PDB entry 3WNE | X-ray diffraction, 1.70 A resolution | chains A and C of the 4 polymer chains in the assembly

Chain A:
Protein: Gag-Pol polyprotein
Source organism: Human immunodeficiency virus type 1
Notes: fragment: Catalytic core domain
UniProt: P12497 (POL_HV1N5); residues 56-212 here correspond to UniProt positions 1203-1359 (UniProt number = residue number + 1147)
Amino-acid sequence (157 residues; row label = number of the first residue in the row):
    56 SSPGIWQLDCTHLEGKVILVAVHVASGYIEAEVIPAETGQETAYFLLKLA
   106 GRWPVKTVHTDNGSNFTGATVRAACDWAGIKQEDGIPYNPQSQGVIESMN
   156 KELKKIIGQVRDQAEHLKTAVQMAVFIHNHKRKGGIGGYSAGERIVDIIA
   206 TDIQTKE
Unresolved in the structure: 139-152, 190-191, 210-212
Construct notes: engineered mutation Ser-56 (Cys1203 in P12497), Gly-123 (Ser1270 in P12497), Ala-124 (Thr1271 in P12497), Arg-127 (Lys1274 in P12497), Asp-131 (Trp1278 in P12497), Asp-139 (Phe1286 in P12497), His-185 (Phe1332 in P12497)
Metal / ion sites: Cd2+ site 1: Cys-65, His-67, Glu-92; Cd2+ site 2: Cys-65, Glu-92, Asp-116
UniProt features mapped onto this chain:
  - binding site (Mg(2+)): Asp-64, Asp-116, Glu-152

Chain C:
Protein: LEDGF peptide
Amino-acid sequence (6 residues; each row starts with the number of its first residue):
     1 PKIDNG
Glycans and other covalent adducts: covalent link Pro-1/Gly-6

Interface between chain A and chain C:
Residue-residue contacts - 11 pairs, chain A then chain C:
  Asp-167(A) with Lys-2(C), hydrogen bond (backbone-side chain)
  Gln-168(A) with Lys-2(C); Ile-3(C), hydrogen bond (backbone-backbone)
  Ala-169(A) with Lys-2(C); Asp-4(C)
  Glu-170(A) with Lys-2(C); Asp-4(C), hydrogen bond (backbone-side chain); Asn-5(C), hydrogen bond
  His-171(A) with Asp-4(C), hydrogen bond (backbone-side chain)
  Thr-174(A) with Ile-3(C); Asp-4(C), hydrogen bond
Interface residues without a listed pair, chain A (7 interface residues in all): Met-178

In short:
Chain A and chain C form an interface of 7 and 4 residues respectively; the contacts include 6 hydrogen bonds.
Among the polar pairs are Asp-167(A)/Lys-2(C), Glu-170(A)/Asp-4(C) and Glu-170(A)/Asn-5(C). Curated annotation
(UniProt) lists 3 Mg2+-binding residues on chain A.
Chain A is Gag-Pol polyprotein (Human immunodeficiency virus type 1) and chain C is LEDGF peptide; the
structure, Cyclic hexapeptide PKIDNG in complex with HIV-1 integrase, was determined by X-ray diffraction.
